8D9G - chains B and C of the 4 polymer chains in the assembly; structure by electron microscopy, 2.57 A resolution.

Chain B:
Name: RAMP superfamily protein
Source organism: Candidatus Scalindua brodae
Reference sequence: A0A0B0EGF3 (A0A0B0EGF3_9BACT); numbering as in UniProt; present here: 1-236, 263-878, 895-1025, 1386-1688
Chain sequence (1286 residues; each row starts with the number of its first residue; note: 402 numbers in that range are skipped by the numbering (no residue carries them; nothing is unmodelled there)):
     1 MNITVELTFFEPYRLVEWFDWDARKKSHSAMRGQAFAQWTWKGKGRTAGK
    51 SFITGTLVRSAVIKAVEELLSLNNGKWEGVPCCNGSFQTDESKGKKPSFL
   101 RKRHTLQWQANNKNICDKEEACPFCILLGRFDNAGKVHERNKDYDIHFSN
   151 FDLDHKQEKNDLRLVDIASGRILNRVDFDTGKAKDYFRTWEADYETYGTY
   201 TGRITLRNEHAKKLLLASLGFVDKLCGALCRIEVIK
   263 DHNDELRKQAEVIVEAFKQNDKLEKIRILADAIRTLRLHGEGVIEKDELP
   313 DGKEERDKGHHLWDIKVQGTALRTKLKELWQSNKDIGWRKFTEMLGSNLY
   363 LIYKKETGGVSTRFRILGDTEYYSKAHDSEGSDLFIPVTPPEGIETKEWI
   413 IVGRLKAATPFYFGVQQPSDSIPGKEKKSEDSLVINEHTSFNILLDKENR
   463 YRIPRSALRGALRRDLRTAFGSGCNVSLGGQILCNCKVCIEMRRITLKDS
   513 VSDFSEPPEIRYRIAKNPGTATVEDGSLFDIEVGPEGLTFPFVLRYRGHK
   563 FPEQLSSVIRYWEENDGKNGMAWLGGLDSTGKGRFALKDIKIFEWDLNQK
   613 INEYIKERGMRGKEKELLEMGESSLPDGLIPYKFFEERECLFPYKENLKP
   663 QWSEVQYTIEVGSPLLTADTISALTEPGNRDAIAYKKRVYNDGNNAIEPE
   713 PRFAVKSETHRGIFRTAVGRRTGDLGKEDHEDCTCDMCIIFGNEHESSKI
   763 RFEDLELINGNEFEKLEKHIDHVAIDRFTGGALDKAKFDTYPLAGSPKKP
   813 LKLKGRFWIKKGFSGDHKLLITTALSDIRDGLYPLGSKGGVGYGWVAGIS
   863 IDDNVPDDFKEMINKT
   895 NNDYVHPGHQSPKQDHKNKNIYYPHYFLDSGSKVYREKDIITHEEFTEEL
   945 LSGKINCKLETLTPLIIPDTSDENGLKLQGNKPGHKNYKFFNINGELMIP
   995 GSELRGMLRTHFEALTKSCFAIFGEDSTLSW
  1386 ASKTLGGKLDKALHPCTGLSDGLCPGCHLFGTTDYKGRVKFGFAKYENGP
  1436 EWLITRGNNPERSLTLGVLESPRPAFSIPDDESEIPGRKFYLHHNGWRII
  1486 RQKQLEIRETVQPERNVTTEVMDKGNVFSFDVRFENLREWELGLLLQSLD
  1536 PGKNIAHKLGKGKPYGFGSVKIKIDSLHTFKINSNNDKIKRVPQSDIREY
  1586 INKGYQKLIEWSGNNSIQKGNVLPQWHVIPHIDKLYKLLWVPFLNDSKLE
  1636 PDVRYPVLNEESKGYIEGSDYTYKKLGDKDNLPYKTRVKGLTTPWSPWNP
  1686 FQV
Ion coordination: Zn2+ site 1: Cys-83, Cys-116, Cys-122, Cys-125; Zn2+ site 2: Cys-486, Cys-496, Cys-498, Cys-501; Zn2+ site 3: His-742, Cys-747; Zn2+ site 4: Cys-1013, Cys-1401, Cys-1409, Cys-1412

Chain C:
Molecule: 36-nt RNA strand
Source organism: Candidatus Scalindua brodae
Sequence (36 nucleotides; each row starts with the number of its first residue):
    12 GACUUAAUGUCACGGUACCCAAUUUUCUGCCCCGGA

How chain B and chain C interact:
Pairs across the interface (251):
  Glu-11(B) / C24(C)  hydrogen bond to the base
  Arg-14(B) / C24(C)  salt bridge to the phosphate
  Trp-18(B) / U15(C)  sugar contact
  Trp-18(B) / U16(C)  sugar contact
  Trp-21(B) / A17(C)  phosphate contact
  Arg-32(B) / A23(C)  hydrogen bond to the sugar
  Arg-32(B) / G25(C)  sugar contact
  Arg-32(B) / G26(C)  hydrogen bond to the base
  Gln-34(B) / U21(C)  hydrogen bond to the base
  Ala-35(B) / U21(C)  base contact
  Phe-36(B) / A23(C)  sugar contact
  Thr-40(B) / U15(C)  phosphate contact
  Lys-42(B) / C14(C)  hydrogen bond to the base
  Lys-50(B) / C14(C)  base contact
  Lys-50(B) / U15(C)  base contact
  Phe-52(B) / U15(C)  stacking on the base
  Thr-54(B) / U16(C)  sugar contact
  Thr-54(B) / U21(C)  base contact
  Gly-55(B) / U16(C)  hydrogen bond to the base
  Gly-55(B) / A18(C)  base contact
  Thr-56(B) / U16(C)  hydrogen bond to the sugar
  Thr-56(B) / A17(C)  hydrogen bond to the sugar
  Thr-56(B) / A18(C)  hydrogen bond to the base
  Thr-56(B) / U21(C)  base contact
  Leu-57(B) / U21(C)  base contact
  Arg-59(B) / A18(C)  hydrogen bond to the sugar
  Arg-59(B) / U19(C)  hydrogen bond to the phosphate
  Arg-59(B) / G20(C)  salt bridge to the phosphate
  Ser-60(B) / U21(C)  phosphate contact
  Ile-63(B) / G20(C)  sugar contact
  Ile-63(B) / U21(C)  phosphate contact
  Ser-86(B) / U19(C)  hydrogen bond to the sugar
  Phe-87(B) / U19(C)  base contact
  Phe-87(B) / G20(C)  base contact
  Gln-88(B) / U19(C)  hydrogen bond to the base
  Gln-88(B) / G20(C)  base contact
  Thr-89(B) / U19(C)  hydrogen bond to the base
  Thr-89(B) / G20(C)  hydrogen bond to the base
  Lys-96(B) / G20(C)  hydrogen bond to the base
  Pro-97(B) / A18(C)  phosphate contact
  Pro-97(B) / G20(C)  phosphate contact
  Ser-98(B) / A17(C)  sugar contact
  Ser-98(B) / A18(C)  hydrogen bond to the phosphate
  Phe-99(B) / G20(C)  hydrogen bond to the sugar
  Phe-99(B) / U21(C)  stacking on the base
  Leu-100(B) / G20(C)  sugar contact
  Leu-100(B) / U21(C)  sugar contact
  Arg-101(B) / G20(C)  hydrogen bond to the base
  Arg-101(B) / U21(C)  salt bridge to the phosphate
  Arg-101(B) / C22(C)  phosphate contact
  Lys-102(B) / C22(C)  hydrogen bond to the phosphate
  Lys-102(B) / G25(C)  base contact
  Arg-103(B) / C22(C)  hydrogen bond to the phosphate
  Leu-128(B) / U19(C)  sugar contact
  Gly-129(B) / U19(C)  phosphate contact
  Arg-130(B) / U19(C)  sugar contact
  Asp-132(B) / U19(C)  phosphate contact
  Ala-134(B) / U19(C)  phosphate contact
  Gly-135(B) / A17(C)  sugar contact
  Gly-135(B) / A18(C)  hydrogen bond to the sugar
  Gly-135(B) / U19(C)  phosphate contact
  Lys-136(B) / A17(C)  hydrogen bond to the sugar
  Lys-136(B) / A18(C)  phosphate contact
  Lys-136(B) / U19(C)  salt bridge to the phosphate
  His-138(B) / A17(C)  base contact
  Tyr-144(B) / A17(C)  base contact
  Tyr-144(B) / A18(C)  sugar contact
  Ile-146(B) / A18(C)  base contact
  His-147(B) / U16(C)  base contact
  His-147(B) / A17(C)  base contact
  Phe-148(B) / U16(C)  hydrogen bond to the base
  Phe-148(B) / A18(C)  hydrogen bond to the base
  Ser-149(B) / U16(C)  base contact
  Asn-150(B) / U15(C)  base contact
  Asn-150(B) / U16(C)  hydrogen bond to the base
  Asp-152(B) / C14(C)  hydrogen bond to the base
  Asp-152(B) / U15(C)  base contact
  Arg-171(B) / A28(C)  salt bridge to the phosphate
  Ile-172(B) / A28(C)  sugar contact
  Leu-173(B) / A28(C)  phosphate contact
  Asn-174(B) / G26(C)  hydrogen bond to the sugar
  Asn-174(B) / U27(C)  sugar contact
  Asn-174(B) / A28(C)  hydrogen bond to the base
  Asn-174(B) / C29(C)  hydrogen bond to the sugar
  Arg-175(B) / G26(C)  phosphate contact
  Arg-175(B) / U27(C)  phosphate contact
  Val-176(B) / U27(C)  hydrogen bond to the phosphate
  Gly-181(B) / C29(C)  hydrogen bond to the sugar
  Gly-181(B) / C30(C)  sugar contact
  Lys-182(B) / C29(C)  base contact
  Lys-182(B) / C30(C)  sugar contact
  Ala-183(B) / C29(C)  hydrogen bond to the base
  Asp-185(B) / G26(C)  base contact
  Tyr-186(B) / G26(C)  base contact
  Tyr-186(B) / A28(C)  base contact
  Phe-187(B) / G26(C)  stacking on the base
  Lys-224(B) / C24(C)  sugar contact
  Gly-227(B) / C24(C)  phosphate contact
  Tyr-384(B) / G26(C)  hydrogen bond to the base
  Ser-386(B) / A23(C)  base contact
  Asp-395(B) / G20(C)  hydrogen bond to the base
  Tyr-424(B) / C29(C)  phosphate contact
  Gly-426(B) / A28(C)  sugar contact
  Gly-426(B) / C29(C)  hydrogen bond to the phosphate
  Val-427(B) / A28(C)  sugar contact
  Arg-467(B) / C24(C)  salt bridge to the phosphate
  Ser-468(B) / U27(C)  sugar contact
  Ser-468(B) / A28(C)  hydrogen bond to the phosphate
  Ala-469(B) / U27(C)  phosphate contact
  Arg-471(B) / C24(C)  hydrogen bond to the phosphate
  Arg-471(B) / G25(C)  salt bridge to the phosphate
  Arg-471(B) / G26(C)  salt bridge to the phosphate
  Gly-472(B) / U27(C)  sugar contact
  Arg-475(B) / G25(C)  phosphate contact
  Arg-475(B) / G26(C)  salt bridge to the phosphate
  Arg-476(B) / U27(C)  hydrogen bond to the base
  Val-488(B) / G26(C)  sugar contact
  Ser-489(B) / G25(C)  base contact
  Leu-490(B) / G25(C)  base contact
  Leu-490(B) / G26(C)  base contact
  Gly-491(B) / G25(C)  hydrogen bond to the base
  Gly-492(B) / C22(C)  base contact
  Leu-495(B) / C22(C)  base contact
  Met-504(B) / G25(C)  phosphate contact
  Arg-505(B) / G25(C)  phosphate contact
  Thr-508(B) / C24(C)  base contact
  Leu-509(B) / C24(C)  hydrogen bond to the base
  Tyr-524(B) / U34(C)  base contact
  Arg-525(B) / A32(C)  salt bridge to the phosphate
  Arg-525(B) / U34(C)  phosphate contact
  Ile-526(B) / A32(C)  hydrogen bond to the sugar
  Ile-526(B) / A33(C)  sugar contact
  Ile-526(B) / U34(C)  hydrogen bond to the phosphate
  Ile-526(B) / U35(C)  sugar contact
  Ala-527(B) / A32(C)  phosphate contact
  Ala-527(B) / A33(C)  phosphate contact
  Lys-528(B) / A33(C)  hydrogen bond to the phosphate
  Lys-528(B) / U35(C)  hydrogen bond to the sugar
  Ala-533(B) / U36(C)  sugar contact
  Thr-534(B) / U36(C)  sugar contact
  Ser-539(B) / A32(C)  base contact
  Leu-540(B) / U34(C)  base contact
  Phe-541(B) / A32(C)  base contact
  Gly-587(B) / U27(C)  base contact
  Gly-587(B) / C29(C)  phosphate contact
  Gly-588(B) / C29(C)  hydrogen bond to the phosphate
  Gly-588(B) / C30(C)  phosphate contact
  Leu-589(B) / C30(C)  hydrogen bond to the phosphate
  Asp-590(B) / C30(C)  phosphate contact
  Ser-591(B) / C31(C)  hydrogen bond to the phosphate
  Leu-678(B) / U35(C)  phosphate contact
  Thr-679(B) / U35(C)  phosphate contact
  Ala-680(B) / U34(C)  hydrogen bond to the sugar
  Ala-680(B) / U35(C)  hydrogen bond to the phosphate
  Lys-718(B) / U34(C)  phosphate contact
  Glu-720(B) / A33(C)  sugar contact
  Glu-720(B) / U34(C)  phosphate contact
  Thr-721(B) / A33(C)  hydrogen bond to the phosphate
  Thr-721(B) / U34(C)  hydrogen bond to the phosphate
  Arg-723(B) / A32(C)  salt bridge to the phosphate
  Gly-724(B) / A33(C)  sugar contact
  Ile-725(B) / A33(C)  base contact
  Arg-727(B) / A32(C)  sugar contact
  Arg-727(B) / A33(C)  salt bridge to the phosphate
  Thr-728(B) / A33(C)  hydrogen bond to the base
  Phe-753(B) / C31(C)  sugar contact
  Asn-755(B) / C30(C)  hydrogen bond to the sugar
  Asn-755(B) / C31(C)  sugar contact
  Glu-756(B) / C30(C)  base contact
  Glu-756(B) / C31(C)  sugar contact
  Glu-758(B) / C30(C)  sugar contact
  Ser-759(B) / C30(C)  phosphate contact
  Ser-760(B) / C31(C)  hydrogen bond to the phosphate
  Asp-783(B) / G40(C)  sugar contact
  His-784(B) / G40(C)  salt bridge to the phosphate
  Val-785(B) / C38(C)  sugar contact
  Val-785(B) / U39(C)  sugar contact
  Val-785(B) / G40(C)  hydrogen bond to the phosphate
  Ala-786(B) / C38(C)  phosphate contact
  Ala-786(B) / U39(C)  phosphate contact
  Ile-787(B) / U39(C)  hydrogen bond to the phosphate
  Arg-789(B) / U39(C)  salt bridge to the phosphate
  Gly-792(B) / C41(C)  sugar contact
  Ala-794(B) / G40(C)  base contact
  Ala-794(B) / C41(C)  base contact
  Lys-799(B) / G40(C)  base contact
  Phe-800(B) / C38(C)  base contact
  Gly-848(B) / U35(C)  phosphate contact
  Ser-849(B) / U35(C)  phosphate contact
  Ser-849(B) / U36(C)  phosphate contact
  Lys-850(B) / U36(C)  hydrogen bond to the phosphate
  Tyr-917(B) / C44(C)  hydrogen bond to the phosphate
  His-919(B) / C43(C)  phosphate contact
  His-919(B) / C44(C)  salt bridge to the phosphate
  Pro-962(B) / G40(C)  sugar contact
  Pro-962(B) / C41(C)  phosphate contact
  Thr-964(B) / G40(C)  base contact
  Ser-996(B) / U39(C)  sugar contact
  Ser-996(B) / G40(C)  hydrogen bond to the phosphate
  Glu-997(B) / U39(C)  hydrogen bond to the sugar
  Glu-997(B) / G40(C)  phosphate contact
  Glu-997(B) / C41(C)  phosphate contact
  Arg-999(B) / C38(C)  salt bridge to the phosphate
  Gly-1000(B) / U39(C)  sugar contact
  Met-1001(B) / U39(C)  base contact
  Arg-1003(B) / U37(C)  hydrogen bond to the phosphate
  Arg-1003(B) / C38(C)  salt bridge to the phosphate
  Thr-1004(B) / U39(C)  base contact
  Ile-1016(B) / C38(C)  sugar contact
  Phe-1415(B) / U37(C)  sugar contact
  Gly-1416(B) / U37(C)  sugar contact
  Thr-1417(B) / U36(C)  hydrogen bond to the sugar
  Thr-1417(B) / U37(C)  sugar contact
  Thr-1418(B) / U36(C)  base contact
  Thr-1418(B) / U37(C)  base contact
  Tyr-1420(B) / U36(C)  sugar contact
  Lys-1421(B) / U36(C)  phosphate contact
  Lys-1421(B) / U37(C)  phosphate contact
  Gly-1422(B) / U37(C)  hydrogen bond to the phosphate
  Val-1453(B) / C43(C)  base contact
  Leu-1454(B) / C42(C)  base contact
  Glu-1455(B) / C42(C)  hydrogen bond to the sugar
  Glu-1455(B) / C43(C)  base contact
  Ser-1456(B) / C42(C)  hydrogen bond to the base
  Ser-1456(B) / C43(C)  sugar contact
  Pro-1457(B) / C42(C)  phosphate contact
  Pro-1457(B) / C43(C)  phosphate contact
  Pro-1457(B) / C44(C)  phosphate contact
  Arg-1458(B) / C44(C)  hydrogen bond to the phosphate
  Arg-1458(B) / G45(C)  hydrogen bond to the sugar
  Ala-1460(B) / G45(C)  phosphate contact
  Phe-1461(B) / C44(C)  phosphate contact
  Phe-1461(B) / G45(C)  hydrogen bond to the phosphate
  Lys-1474(B) / C43(C)  salt bridge to the phosphate
  Tyr-1476(B) / C42(C)  sugar contact
  Tyr-1476(B) / C43(C)  hydrogen bond to the phosphate
  Gly-1545(B) / C41(C)  phosphate contact
  Gly-1545(B) / C42(C)  phosphate contact
  Lys-1546(B) / C41(C)  phosphate contact
  Lys-1546(B) / C42(C)  phosphate contact
  Gly-1547(B) / C42(C)  hydrogen bond to the phosphate
  Lys-1548(B) / C41(C)  hydrogen bond to the phosphate
  Lys-1548(B) / C42(C)  salt bridge to the phosphate
  Pro-1549(B) / C42(C)  phosphate contact
  Pro-1549(B) / C43(C)  phosphate contact
  Tyr-1640(B) / C43(C)  hydrogen bond to the phosphate
  Tyr-1640(B) / C44(C)  phosphate contact
  Leu-1643(B) / C44(C)  base contact
  Leu-1643(B) / G45(C)  base contact
  Tyr-1658(B) / C43(C)  hydrogen bond to the sugar
  Tyr-1658(B) / C44(C)  base contact
Other interface residues (no listed pair), chain B (192 interface residues in all): Ser-51, Lys-64, Lys-95, Val-137, Leu-229, Asp-381, Tyr-385, Leu-396, Phe-425, Phe-453, Pro-466, Ala-473, Ile-507, Lys-510, Val-535, Trp-585, Gly-754, His-757, Gly-793, Ala-798, Tyr-845, Pro-846, Gly-851, Ile-960, Pro-994, Leu-1544, Pro-1641
Other interface residues (no listed pair), chain C (33 interface residues in all): G46

In short:
192 residues of chain B and 33 residues of chain C are in contact, with 74 hydrogen bonds, 19 salt bridges and
3 aromatic stacking contacts. Among the polar pairs are Glu-11(B)/C24(C), Arg-32(B)/G26(C) and
Gln-34(B)/U21(C). Cys-83(B), Cys-116(B), Cys-122(B) and Cys-125(B) coordinate Zn2+ site 1.
Chain B is RAMP superfamily protein and chain C is a 36-nt RNA strand, both from Candidatus Scalindua brodae;
the structure, gRAMP-TPR-CHAT Non match PFS target RNA(Craspase), was determined by electron microscopy
together with 8D8N, 8D97, 8D9E, 8D9F, 8D9H and 8D9I from the same study.
